7OL9 - chains B and C of the 4 polymer chains in the assembly; structure by X-ray diffraction, 2.90 A resolution.

# Chain B
Protein: Nucleoid occlusion protein
From: Bacillus subtilis (strain 168)
UniProt: P37524 (NOC_BACSU); residue numbers follow UniProt; this construct covers 1-242
Amino-acid sequence (255 residues; row label = number of the first residue in the row):
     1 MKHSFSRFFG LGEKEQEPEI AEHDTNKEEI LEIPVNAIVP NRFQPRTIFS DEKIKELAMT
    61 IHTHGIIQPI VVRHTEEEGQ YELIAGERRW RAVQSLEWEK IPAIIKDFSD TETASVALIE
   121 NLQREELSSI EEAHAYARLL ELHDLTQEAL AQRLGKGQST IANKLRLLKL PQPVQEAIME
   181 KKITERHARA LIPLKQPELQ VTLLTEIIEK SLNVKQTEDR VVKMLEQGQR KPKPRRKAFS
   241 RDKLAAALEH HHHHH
Unresolved in the structure: 1-27, 231-255
Sequence notes: expression tag (243-255)
Curated features (UniProtKB/Swiss-Prot):
  - DNA-binding region: Glu-148 to Leu-167 (H-T-H motif)
What the authors report for this chain:
  - self-association interface (contacts with another copy of this molecule); pairs are residue here / residue on that copy: Glu-112/His-143

# Chain C
Molecule: 16-nt DNA strand
Sequence (16 nucleotides; numbered 1 to 16; the number before each row is that of its first residue):
     1 TATTTCCCGG GAAATA

# How chain B and chain C interact
Contacting residue pairs (17):
  Ala-137(B) with DT1(C), base contact
  Gln-147(B) with DT1(C), hydrogen bond to the phosphate
  Gln-158(B) with DA2(C), hydrogen bond to the base
  Ser-159(B) with DT3(C), base contact
  Ala-162(B) with DT1(C), sugar contact; DA2(C), base contact; DT3(C), base contact
  Asn-163(B) with DT3(C), base contact; DT4(C), hydrogen bond to the base
  Leu-165(B) with DT1(C), sugar contact
  Arg-166(B) with DT1(C), sugar contact; DA2(C), sugar contact; DT3(C), salt bridge to the phosphate; DT4(C), base contact
  Leu-168(B) with DT1(C), base contact
  Arg-186(B) with DC6(C), base contact
  Arg-189(B) with DT5(C), hydrogen bond to the base
Interface residues without a listed pair, chain B (13 interface residues in all): Lys-169, Pro-193
Interface residues without a listed pair, chain C (7 interface residues in all): DC7

# In short
Chain B and chain C form an interface of 13 and 7 residues respectively; the contacts include 4 hydrogen bonds
and 1 salt bridge. Among the polar pairs are Gln-158(B)/DA2(C), Asn-163(B)/DT4(C) and Arg-189(B)/DT5(C). The
paper reports a self-association interface involving Glu-112(B).
Chain B is Nucleoid occlusion protein (Bacillus subtilis (strain 168)) and chain C is a 16-nt DNA strand; the
structure, Crystal structure of C-terminally truncated Bacillus subtilis nucleoid occlusion protein (Noc)
complexed to the Noc-binding site ..., was determined by X-ray diffraction.
